6JNX - chains C and R of the 11 polymer chains in the assembly; structure by electron microscopy, 4.08 A resolution (low resolution: residue-level contacts below are approximate; hydrogen-bond / salt-bridge calls are withheld).

# Chain C
Name: DNA-directed RNA polymerase subunit beta
From: Escherichia coli K-12
Notes: EC 2.7.7.6
UniProt: P0A8V2 (RPOB_ECOLI); numbering as in UniProt (aligned over 1-1342)
Amino-acid sequence (1342 residues; row label = number of the first residue in the row):
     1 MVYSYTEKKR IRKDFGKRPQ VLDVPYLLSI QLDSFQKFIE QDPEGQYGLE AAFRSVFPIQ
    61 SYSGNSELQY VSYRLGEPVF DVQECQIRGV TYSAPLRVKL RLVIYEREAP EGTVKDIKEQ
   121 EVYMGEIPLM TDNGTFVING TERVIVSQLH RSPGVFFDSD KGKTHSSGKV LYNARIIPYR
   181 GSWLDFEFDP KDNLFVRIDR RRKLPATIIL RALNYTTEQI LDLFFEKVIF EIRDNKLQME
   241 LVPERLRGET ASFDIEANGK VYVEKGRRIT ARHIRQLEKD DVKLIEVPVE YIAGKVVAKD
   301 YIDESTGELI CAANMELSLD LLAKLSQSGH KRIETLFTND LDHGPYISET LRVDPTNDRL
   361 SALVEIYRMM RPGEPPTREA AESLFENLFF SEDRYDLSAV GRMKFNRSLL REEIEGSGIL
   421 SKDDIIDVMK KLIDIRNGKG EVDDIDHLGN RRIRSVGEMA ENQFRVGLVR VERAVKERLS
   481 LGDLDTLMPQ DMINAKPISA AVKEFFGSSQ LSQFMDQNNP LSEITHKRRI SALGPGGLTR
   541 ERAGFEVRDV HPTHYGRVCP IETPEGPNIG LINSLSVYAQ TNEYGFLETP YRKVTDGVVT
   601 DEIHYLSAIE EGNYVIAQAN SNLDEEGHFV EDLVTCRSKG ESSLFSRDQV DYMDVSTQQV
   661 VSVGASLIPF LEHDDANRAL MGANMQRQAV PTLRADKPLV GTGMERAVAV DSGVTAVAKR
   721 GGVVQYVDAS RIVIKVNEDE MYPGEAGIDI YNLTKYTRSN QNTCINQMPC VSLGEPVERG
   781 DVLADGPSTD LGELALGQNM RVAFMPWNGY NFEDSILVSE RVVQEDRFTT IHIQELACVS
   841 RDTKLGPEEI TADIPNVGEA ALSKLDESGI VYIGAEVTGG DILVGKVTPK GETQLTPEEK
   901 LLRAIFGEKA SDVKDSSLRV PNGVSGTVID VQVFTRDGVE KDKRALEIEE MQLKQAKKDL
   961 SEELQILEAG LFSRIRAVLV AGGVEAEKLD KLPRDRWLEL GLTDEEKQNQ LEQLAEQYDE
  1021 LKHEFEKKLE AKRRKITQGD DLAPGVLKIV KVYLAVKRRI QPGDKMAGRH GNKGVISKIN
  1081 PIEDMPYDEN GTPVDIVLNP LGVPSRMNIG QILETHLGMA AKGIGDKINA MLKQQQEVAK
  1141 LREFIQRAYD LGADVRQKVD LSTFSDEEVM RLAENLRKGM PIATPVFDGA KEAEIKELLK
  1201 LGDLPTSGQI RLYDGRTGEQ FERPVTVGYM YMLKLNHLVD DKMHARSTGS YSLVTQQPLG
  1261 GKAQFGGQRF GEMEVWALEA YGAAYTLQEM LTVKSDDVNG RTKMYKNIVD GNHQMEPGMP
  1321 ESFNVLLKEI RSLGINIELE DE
Disordered / not traced: 1, 1342
UniProt features mapped onto this chain:
  - modified residue (N6-acetyllysine): Lys-1022, Lys-1200
  - mutagenesis: Ile-561 (I561S: Resistant to antibiotics salinamide A and B), Ile-569 (I569S: Resistant to antibiotics salinamide A and B), Ala-665 (A665E: Resistant to antibiotics salinamide A and B), Asp-675 (D675A/G: Resistant to antibiotics salinamide A and B), Asn-677 (N677H/K: Resistant to antibiotics salinamide A and B), Leu-680 (L680M: Resistant to antibiotics salinamide A and B), Glu-813 (E813K: Disrupts the enzyme's active center)

# Chain R
Molecule: 18-nt RNA strand
Sequence (18 nucleotides; each row starts with the number of its first residue):
     5 AUAAGGUGGG GUUAGUGA
Ion coordination: Mg2+: A18, G19 (shared with 2 residues of chain D)

# Interface between chain C and chain R
Contacting residue pairs (20; chain C residue first):
  Ser-509(C) / G13(R)
  Gln-510(C) / G13(R)
  Gln-510(C) / G14(R)
  Gln-513(C) / G14(R)
  Gln-513(C) / G15(R)
  Arg-540(C) / G14(R)
  Arg-540(C) / G15(R)
  Pro-564(C) / U16(R)
  Gln-688(C) / U16(R)
  Gln-688(C) / U17(R)
  Asp-915(C) / U6(R)
  Arg-919(C) / U6(R)
  Lys-1065(C) / U17(R)
  Lys-1073(C) / A18(R)
  Lys-1073(C) / G19(R)
  Ser-1105(C) / G21(R)
  Ser-1250(C) / G9(R)
  Leu-1259(C) / G9(R)
  Gln-1264(C) / A8(R)
  Gln-1264(C) / G9(R)
Interface residues without a listed pair, chain C (22 interface residues in all): Glu-565, Asn-568, Arg-687, Lys-914, His-1237, Ser-1252, Leu-1253, Ala-1263
Interface residues without a listed pair, chain R (13 interface residues in all): A7, G10

# Overview
Chain C and chain R form an interface of 22 and 13 residues respectively. The Mg2+ site is built by A18(R) and
G19(R). From UniProt: 7 mutagenesis sites on chain C.
Here chain C is DNA-directed RNA polymerase subunit beta (Escherichia coli K-12) and chain R is an 18-nt RNA
strand. Entry 6JNX (Cryo-EM structure of a Q-engaged arrested complex) was determined by electron microscopy
(same publication as 6JNY).
